6QEL - chains H and I of the 12 polymer chains in the assembly; structure by electron microscopy, 3.90 A resolution.

# Chain H (and I)
Protein: DNA replication protein dnaC
Organism: Escherichia coli
Notes: chain I of this document is another copy of the same molecule, construct and numbering; everything in this record applies to it too
Reference sequence: L3QJA3 (L3QJA3_ECOLX); residues 1-245 here = UniProt positions 1-245
Chain sequence (245 residues; row label = number of the first residue in the row):
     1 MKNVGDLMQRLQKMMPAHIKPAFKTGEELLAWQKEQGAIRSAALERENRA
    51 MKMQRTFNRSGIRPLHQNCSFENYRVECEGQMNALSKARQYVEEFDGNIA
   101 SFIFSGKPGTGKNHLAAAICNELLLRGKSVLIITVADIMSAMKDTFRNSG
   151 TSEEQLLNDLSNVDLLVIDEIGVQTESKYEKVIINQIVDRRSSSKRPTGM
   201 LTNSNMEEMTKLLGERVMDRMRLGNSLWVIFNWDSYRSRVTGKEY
Disordered / not traced: 148-153, 244-245
Bound ions: Mg2+ near N113 (its only coordinating residue here)
Ligand contacts:
  - 08T ([[[(2R,3S,4R,5R)-5-(6-aminopurin-9-yl)-3,4-bis(oxidanyl)oxolan-2-yl]methoxy-oxidanyl-phosphoryl]oxy-oxidanyl-phosphoryl]oxy-tris(fluoranyl)beryllium), molecule 1: L65, H66, N73, Y74, R75, K107, P108, G109, T110, G111, K112, N113, H114, N203, W233, Y236, R237, V240
  - 08T, molecule 2: R216, D219, R220

# Chain H / chain I interface
Residue-residue contacts (32):
  N98(H) - T241(I)
  K178(H) - T175(I)
  V182(H) - V173(I)  hydrophobic
  V182(H) - Q174(I)
  N185(H) - E170(I)
  N185(H) - V173(I)
  Q186(H) - A136(I)
  D189(H) - D169(I)
  D189(H) - E170(I)
  R190(H) - D137(I)  salt bridge
  S192(H) - L65(I)
  S193(H) - R63(I)
  S193(H) - P64(I)
  S193(H) - L65(I)  hydrogen bond (backbone-backbone)
  S194(H) - R63(I)
  K195(H) - P64(I)
  K195(H) - L65(I)
  K195(H) - N68(I)
  K195(H) - K243(I)
  R216(H) - E170(I)
  R216(H) - N203(I)
  D219(H) - P108(I)
  D219(H) - G109(I)  hydrogen bond (side chain-backbone)
  D219(H) - S235(I)  hydrogen bond
  D219(H) - R237(I)  salt bridge
  R222(H) - R237(I)
  R222(H) - S238(I)
  L223(H) - R237(I)
  G224(H) - R237(I)
  G224(H) - S238(I)
  G224(H) - V240(I)  hydrogen bond (backbone-backbone)
  G224(H) - T241(I)
Other interface residues (no listed pair), chain H (18 interface residues in all): I99, R220
Other interface residues (no listed pair), chain I (21 interface residues in all): G242

# Overview
The interface between chain H and chain I involves 18 residues on one side and 21 on the other; the contacts
include 4 hydrogen bonds and 2 salt bridges. Among the polar pairs are R190(H)-D137(I), D219(H)-R237(I) and
D219(H)-G109(I). Chain H binds compound 08T.
Both chains are DNA replication protein dnaC (Escherichia coli). Entry 6QEL (E. coli DnaBC apo complex) was
determined by electron microscopy (same publication as 6QEM).
